Entry 3T88 (X-ray diffraction, 2.00 A resolution); this record covers chains A and B of the 6 polymer chains in the assembly.

== Chain A (and B) ==
Protein: 1,4-Dihydroxy-2-naphthoyl-CoA synthase
Source organism: Escherichia coli
Notes: EC 4.1.3.36; chain B of this document is another copy of the same molecule, construct and numbering; everything in this record applies to it too
Reference sequence: P0ABU0 (MENB_ECOLI); residue numbers follow UniProt; this construct covers 1-285
Sequence (289 residues; row label = number of the first residue in the row; numbers below 1 keep their minus sign (Gly-3 is residue -3)):
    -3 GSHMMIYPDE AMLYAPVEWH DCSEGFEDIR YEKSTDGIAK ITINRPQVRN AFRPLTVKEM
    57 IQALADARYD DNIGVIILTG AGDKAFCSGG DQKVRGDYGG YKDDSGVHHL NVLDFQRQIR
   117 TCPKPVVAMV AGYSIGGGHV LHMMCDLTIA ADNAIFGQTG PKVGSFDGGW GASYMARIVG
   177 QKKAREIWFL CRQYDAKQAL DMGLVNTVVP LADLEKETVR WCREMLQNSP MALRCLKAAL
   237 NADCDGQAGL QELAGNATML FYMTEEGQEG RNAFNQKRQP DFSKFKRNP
Not modelled in the structure: -3 to 4
Sequence notes: expression tag (-3 to 0)
Small-molecule neighbours:
  - o-succinylbenzoyl-N-coenzyme A (S0N), molecule 1: Gln43, Val44, Arg45, Ala47, Phe48, Ser84, Gly85, Gly86, Asp87, Gln88, Lys89, Tyr97, Leu106, Val108, Leu109, Tyr129, Ile131, Gly132, Gly133, Thr155, Val159, Ser161, Phe162, Asp163, Gln189
  - o-succinylbenzoyl-N-coenzyme A (S0N), molecule 2: Thr254, Tyr258, Phe270, Lys273
Curated features (UniProtKB/Swiss-Prot):
  - binding site (substrate): Arg45, Ser84 to Lys89, Tyr97, Tyr129 to Gly133, Thr155, Ser161, Tyr258, Lys273
  - binding site (hydrogencarbonate): Gln154 to Gly156
  - site (Important for catalysis): Tyr97, Tyr258
  - mutagenesis: Lys89 (K89A: Strongly decreases affinity for substrate and DHNA-CoA synthase activity), Arg91 (R91A: Loss of DHNA-CoA synthase activity), Tyr97 (Y97F: Loss of DHNA-CoA synthase activity), Gln154 (Q154A: Reduces the specific DHNA-CoA synthase activity by 15-fold, whereas its affinity for hydrogencarbonate is reduced by 36-fold), Gly156 (G156D: Loss of DHNA-CoA synthase activity), Trp184 (W184F: Reduces the specific DHNA-CoA synthase activity by 530-fold, whereas its affinity for hydrogencarbonate is reduced by 20-fold), Arg267 (R267A: Strongly decreases affinity for substrate and DHNA-CoA synthase activity), Phe270 (F270A: Strongly decreases affinity for substrate and DHNA-CoA synthase activity), Lys273 (K273A: Impairs protein folding)
What the authors report for this chain:
  - binding site for o-succinylbenzoyl-N-coenzyme A: Phe48, Gly86, Tyr97, Leu106, Val108, Leu109, Gln112, Gly133, Ser161, Phe162, Asp163, Thr254, Tyr258
  - binding site for chloride ion: Gln154, Thr155, Gly156
  - catalytic residues: Gly86, Tyr97, Gly133, Tyr258
  - catalytic residues: Ser161 (proposed by the authors, not directly observed)
  - mutagenesis - Y97F, G156D: abolished catalytic activity
  - conformationally variable residues (order/disorder transition): Gln88 to Leu106
  - contacts within the chain: Gly96-Leu106

== Chain A / chain B interface ==
Pairs across the interface (61; chain A residue first):
  Tyr94(A) - Phe281(B)
  Tyr94(A) - Lys282(B)  hydrogen bond (side chain-backbone)
  Tyr94(A) - Asn284(B)  hydrogen bond (backbone-side chain)
  Gly95(A) - Asn284(B)
  Val103(A) - Pro285(B)  hydrophobic
  His104(A) - Asn284(B)
  His104(A) - Pro285(B)
  Pro157(A) - Asn224(B)
  Pro157(A) - Ser225(B)  hydrogen bond (backbone-backbone)
  Pro157(A) - Ala228(B)  hydrophobic
  Pro157(A) - Leu232(B)  hydrophobic
  Lys158(A) - Asn224(B)  hydrogen bond
  Ser161(A) - Ala228(B)
  Phe162(A) - Cys231(B)  hydrophobic
  Phe162(A) - Leu232(B)  hydrophobic
  Asp163(A) - Leu232(B)
  Gly164(A) - Ala235(B)
  Ala168(A) - Leu236(B)
  Ser169(A) - Asp239(B)
  Arg173(A) - Arg173(B)
  Arg173(A) - Asp239(B)  salt bridge
  Gly176(A) - Arg173(B)
  Gln177(A) - Tyr170(B)
  Gln177(A) - Arg173(B)  hydrogen bond (backbone-backbone)
  Gln177(A) - Leu236(B)  hydrogen bond (side chain-backbone)
  Gln177(A) - Cys240(B)  hydrogen bond
  Lys178(A) - His138(B)  hydrogen bond (side chain-backbone)
  Lys178(A) - Met139(B)
  Lys178(A) - Cys141(B)  hydrogen bond (side chain-backbone)
  Lys178(A) - Asp142(B)
  Lys178(A) - Leu143(B)
  Lys178(A) - Thr144(B)  hydrogen bond
  Lys178(A) - Ile174(B)
  Lys178(A) - Gly199(B)
  Lys178(A) - Leu200(B)
  Lys178(A) - Asn202(B)  hydrogen bond (backbone-side chain)
  Lys179(A) - Asn202(B)
  Ala180(A) - Leu236(B)  hydrophobic
  Arg181(A) - Asp142(B)  salt bridge
  Arg181(A) - Leu143(B)
  Arg181(A) - Tyr170(B)  hydrogen bond
  Arg181(A) - Lys233(B)
  Arg181(A) - Leu236(B)
  Arg181(A) - Asn237(B)  hydrogen bond
  Glu182(A) - Leu143(B)
  Glu182(A) - Asn202(B)  hydrogen bond
  Glu182(A) - Trp217(B)
  Trp184(A) - Leu232(B)  hydrophobic
  Phe185(A) - Asp142(B)
  Phe185(A) - Met221(B)  hydrophobic
  Phe185(A) - Asn224(B)  hydrogen bond (backbone-side chain)
  Phe185(A) - Leu229(B)  hydrophobic
  Phe185(A) - Lys233(B)
  Leu186(A) - Leu143(B)  hydrophobic
  Leu186(A) - Trp217(B)  hydrophobic
  Leu186(A) - Glu220(B)
  Leu186(A) - Met221(B)  hydrophobic
  Leu186(A) - Asn224(B)
  Arg188(A) - Arg216(B)
  Arg188(A) - Trp217(B)
  Arg188(A) - Glu220(B)  salt bridge
Also at the interface, not in a pair above, chain A (27 interface residues in all): His105, Ala172, Cys187
Also at the interface, not in a pair above, chain B (36 interface residues in all): Arg116, Pro121, Leu256, Glu262

== In short ==
27 residues of chain A and 36 residues of chain B are in contact, with 15 hydrogen bonds and 3 salt bridges.
Polar pairs include Arg173(A)-Asp239(B), Arg181(A)-Asp142(B) and Arg188(A)-Glu220(B). Chain A binds
o-succinylbenzoyl-N-coenzyme A. The paper reports catalytic residues Gly86(A), Tyr97(A) and Gly133(A) among
others; Y97F and G156D of chain A abolish catalytic activity.
Chain A and chain B are both 1,4-Dihydroxy-2-naphthoyl-CoA synthase (Escherichia coli); the structure, Crystal
structure of Escherichia coli MenB in complex with substrate analogue, OSB-NCoA, was determined by X-ray
diffraction (same publication as 3T89, 3T8A and 3T8B).
